Entry 2ZZF (X-ray diffraction, 2.70 A resolution); this record covers chain A.

[Chain A]
Molecule: Alanyl-tRNA synthetase
From: Pyrococcus horikoshii
Notes: EC 6.1.1.7
Reference sequence: O58035 (SYA_PYRHO); numbering as in UniProt (aligned over 1-752)
Amino-acid sequence (752 residues; row label = number of the first residue in the row):
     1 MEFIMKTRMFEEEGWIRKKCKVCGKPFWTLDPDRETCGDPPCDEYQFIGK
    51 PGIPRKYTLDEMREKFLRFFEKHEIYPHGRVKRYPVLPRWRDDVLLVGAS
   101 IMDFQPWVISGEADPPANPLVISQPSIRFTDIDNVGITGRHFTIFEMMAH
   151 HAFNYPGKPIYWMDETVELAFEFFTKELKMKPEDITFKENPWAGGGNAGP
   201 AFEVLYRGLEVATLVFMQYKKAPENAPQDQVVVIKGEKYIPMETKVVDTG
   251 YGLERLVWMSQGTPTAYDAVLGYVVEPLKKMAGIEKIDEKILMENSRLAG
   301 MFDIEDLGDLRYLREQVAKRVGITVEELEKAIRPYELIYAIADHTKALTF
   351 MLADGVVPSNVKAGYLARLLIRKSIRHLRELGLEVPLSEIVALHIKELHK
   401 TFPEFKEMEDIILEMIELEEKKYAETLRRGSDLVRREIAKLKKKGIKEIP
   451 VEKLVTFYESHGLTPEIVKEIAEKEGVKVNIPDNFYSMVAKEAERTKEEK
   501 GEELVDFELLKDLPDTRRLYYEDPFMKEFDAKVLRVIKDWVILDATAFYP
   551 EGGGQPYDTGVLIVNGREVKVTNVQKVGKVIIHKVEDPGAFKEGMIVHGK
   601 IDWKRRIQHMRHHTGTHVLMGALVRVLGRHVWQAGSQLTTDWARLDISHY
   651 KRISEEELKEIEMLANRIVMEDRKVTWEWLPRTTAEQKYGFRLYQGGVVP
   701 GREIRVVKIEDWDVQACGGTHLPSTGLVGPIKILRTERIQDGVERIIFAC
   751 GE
Disordered / not traced: 1, 222-237, 497-503
Bound ions: Zn2+ site 1: Cys-20, Cys-23, Cys-37, Cys-42; Zn2+ site 2: His-613, His-617, Cys-717

[In short]
The Zn2+ site 1 is built by Cys-20, Cys-23, Cys-37 and Cys-42. The Zn2+ site 2 is built by His-613, His-617
and Cys-717.
Chain A is Alanyl-tRNA synthetase (Pyrococcus horikoshii); the structure, Crystal structure of alanyl-tRNA
synthetase without oligomerization domain, was determined by X-ray diffraction (same publication as 2ZZE and
2ZZG).
